4QTC - chain A; structure by X-ray diffraction, 1.40 A resolution.

# Chain A
Protein: Serine/threonine-protein kinase haspin
Source organism: Homo sapiens
Notes: EC 2.7.11.1; fragment: kinase domain (465-798)
UniProtKB: Q8TF76 (HASP_HUMAN); numbering as in UniProt (aligned over 465-798)
Amino-acid sequence (357 residues; each row starts with the number of its first residue):
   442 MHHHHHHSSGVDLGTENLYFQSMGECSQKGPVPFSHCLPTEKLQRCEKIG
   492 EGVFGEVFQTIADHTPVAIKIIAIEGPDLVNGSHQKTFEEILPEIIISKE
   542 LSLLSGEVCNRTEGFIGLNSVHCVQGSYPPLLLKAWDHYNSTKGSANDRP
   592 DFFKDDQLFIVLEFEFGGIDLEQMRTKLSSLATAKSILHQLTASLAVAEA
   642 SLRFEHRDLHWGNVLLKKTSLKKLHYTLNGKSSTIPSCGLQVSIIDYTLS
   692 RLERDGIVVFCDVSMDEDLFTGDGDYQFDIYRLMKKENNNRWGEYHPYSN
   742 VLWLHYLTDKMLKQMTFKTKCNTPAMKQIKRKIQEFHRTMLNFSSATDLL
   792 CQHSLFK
Disordered / not traced: 442-468
Construct notes: initiating methionine (442); expression tag (443-464)
Small-molecule neighbours: 38Z ((3R)-1-(2-oxo-2-{4-[4-(pyrimidin-2-yl)phenyl]piperazin-1-yl}ethyl)-N-[3-(pyridin-4-yl)-2H-indazol-5-yl]pyrrolidine-3-carboxamide): Ile490, Gly491, Glu492, Phe495, Val498, Ala509, Ile557, Tyr580, Lys584, Gly585, Ser586, Ala587, Phe605, Glu606, Phe607, Gly608, Gly609, Asp611, Gln614, Leu656, Ile686
Swiss-Prot annotation at these positions:
  - active site: Asp649 (Proton acceptor)
  - binding site (ATP): Ile490 to Val498, Lys511, Glu606 to Asp611, Asp649 to Asn654, Asp687 to Thr689
Reported in the primary citation:
  - binding site for 38Z: Lys511

# Overview
Chain A binds compound 38Z. From UniProt: active-site residue Asp649 and 25 ATP-binding residues. The paper
reports a binding site for 38Z at Lys511.
Chain A is Serine/threonine-protein kinase haspin (Homo sapiens); the structure, Structure of human haspin
(GSG2) in complex with SCH772984 revealing the first type-I binding mode, was determined by X-ray diffraction,
deposited together with 4QTA, 4QTB, 4QTD and 4QTE.
